PDB entry 3JCO | electron microscopy, 4.80 A resolution (low resolution: residue-level contacts below are approximate; hydrogen-bond / salt-bridge calls are withheld) | chains A and G of the 47 polymer chains in the assembly

== Chain A ==
Protein: Proteasome subunit alpha type-1
Organism: Saccharomyces cerevisiae S288c
Notes: EC 3.4.25.1
UniProtKB: P21243 (PSA1_YEAST); residues 1-252 here = UniProt positions 1-252
Sequence (252 residues; numbered 1 to 252; the number before each row is that of its first residue):
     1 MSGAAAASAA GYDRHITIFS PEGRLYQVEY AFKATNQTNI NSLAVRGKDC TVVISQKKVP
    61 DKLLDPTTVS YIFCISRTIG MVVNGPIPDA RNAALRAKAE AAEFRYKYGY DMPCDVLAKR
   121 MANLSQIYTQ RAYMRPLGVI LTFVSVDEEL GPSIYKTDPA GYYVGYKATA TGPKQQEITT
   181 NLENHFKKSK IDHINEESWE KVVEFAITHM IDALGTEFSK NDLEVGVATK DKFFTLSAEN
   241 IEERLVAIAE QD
Unresolved in the structure: 1-9

== Chain G ==
Protein: Probable proteasome subunit alpha type-7
Organism: Saccharomyces cerevisiae S288c
Notes: EC 3.4.25.1
UniProtKB: P21242 (PSA7_YEAST); residues 1-288 here = UniProt positions 1-288
Sequence (288 residues; numbered 1 to 288; the number before each row is that of its first residue):
     1 MTSIGTGYDL SNSVFSPDGR NFQVEYAVKA VENGTTSIGI KCNDGVVFAV EKLITSKLLV
    61 PQKNVKIQVV DRHIGCVYSG LIPDGRHLVN RGREEAASFK KLYKTPIPIP AFADRLGQYV
   121 QAHTLYNSVR PFGVSTIFGG VDKNGAHLYM LEPSGSYWGY KGAATGKGRQ SAKAELEKLV
   181 DHHPEGLSAR EAVKQAAKII YLAHEDNKEK DFELEISWCS LSETNGLHKF VKGDLLQEAI
   241 DFAQKEINGD DDEDEDDSDN VMSSDDENAP VATNANATTD QEGDIHLE
Unresolved in the structure: 1-4, 249-288
Curated features (UniProtKB/Swiss-Prot):
  - modified residue: Thr-2 (N-acetylthreonine)

== Chain A / chain G interface ==
Pairs across the interface (73):
  Arg-14(A) / Tyr-8(G)
  His-15(A) / Thr-6(G)
  His-15(A) / Tyr-8(G)
  His-15(A) / Val-14(G)
  Gln-27(A) / Tyr-8(G)
  Gln-27(A) / Val-14(G)
  Gln-27(A) / Phe-15(G)
  Tyr-30(A) / Tyr-8(G)
  Tyr-30(A) / Phe-15(G)
  Tyr-30(A) / Ser-16(G)
  Tyr-30(A) / Pro-17(G)
  Tyr-30(A) / Gly-19(G)
  Ala-31(A) / Phe-15(G)
  Lys-33(A) / Pro-17(G)
  Lys-33(A) / Asp-18(G)
  Lys-33(A) / Gly-19(G)
  Ala-34(A) / Gly-19(G)
  Gln-37(A) / Asp-18(G)
  Gln-37(A) / Gly-19(G)
  Gln-37(A) / Arg-20(G)
  Asp-61(A) / Glu-177(G)
  Lys-62(A) / Lys-161(G)
  Lys-62(A) / Glu-177(G)
  Lys-62(A) / Lys-178(G)
  Lys-62(A) / Val-180(G)
  Lys-62(A) / Asp-181(G)
  Leu-63(A) / Tyr-160(G)
  Leu-63(A) / Lys-161(G)
  Leu-63(A) / Gly-162(G)
  Leu-63(A) / Lys-173(G)
  Leu-63(A) / Leu-176(G)
  Leu-63(A) / Glu-177(G)
  Leu-63(A) / Val-180(G)
  Leu-64(A) / Gly-159(G)
  Leu-64(A) / Tyr-160(G)
  Leu-64(A) / Lys-161(G)
  Asp-65(A) / Lys-41(G)
  Asp-65(A) / Gly-159(G)
  Asp-65(A) / Tyr-160(G)
  Asp-65(A) / Lys-161(G)
  Pro-66(A) / Lys-161(G)
  Thr-68(A) / Trp-158(G)
  Thr-68(A) / Gly-159(G)
  Val-69(A) / Trp-158(G)
  Ser-70(A) / Trp-158(G)
  Tyr-71(A) / Trp-158(G)
  Ile-87(A) / Ser-156(G)
  Ile-87(A) / Trp-158(G)
  Pro-88(A) / Gln-118(G)
  Pro-88(A) / Gln-121(G)
  Pro-88(A) / Ser-154(G)
  Pro-88(A) / Gly-155(G)
  Pro-88(A) / Ser-156(G)
  Asp-89(A) / Gln-121(G)
  Arg-91(A) / Asp-114(G)
  Arg-91(A) / Gln-118(G)
  Arg-91(A) / Gly-155(G)
  Arg-91(A) / Ser-156(G)
  Arg-91(A) / Tyr-157(G)
  Arg-91(A) / Trp-158(G)
  Asn-92(A) / Gln-118(G)
  Asn-92(A) / Gln-121(G)
  Leu-95(A) / Gln-118(G)
  Tyr-133(A) / Leu-125(G)
  Tyr-133(A) / Tyr-126(G)
  Met-134(A) / Tyr-126(G)
  Arg-135(A) / Ser-13(G)
  Arg-135(A) / Phe-15(G)
  Arg-135(A) / Thr-124(G)
  Arg-135(A) / Leu-125(G)
  Pro-136(A) / Phe-15(G)
  Leu-137(A) / Gln-121(G)
  Leu-137(A) / Leu-125(G)
Interface residues without a listed pair, chain A (30 interface residues in all): Gly-138
Interface residues without a listed pair, chain G (35 interface residues in all): Gly-7, Tyr-149, Leu-151

== Overview ==
Chain A and chain G form an interface of 30 and 35 residues respectively.
Chain A is Proteasome subunit alpha type-1 and chain G is Probable proteasome subunit alpha type-7, both from
Saccharomyces cerevisiae S288c; the structure, Structure of yeast 26S proteasome in M1 state derived from
Titan dataset, was determined by electron microscopy (same publication as 3JCP).
